5SB3 - chains A and E of the 6 polymer chains in the assembly; structure by X-ray diffraction, 2.20 A resolution.

[Chain A]
Name: Tubulin alpha-1B chain
Source organism: Bos taurus
Reference sequence: P81947 (TBA1B_BOVIN); residues 1-451 here = UniProt positions 1-451
Amino-acid sequence (451 residues; each row starts with the number of its first residue):
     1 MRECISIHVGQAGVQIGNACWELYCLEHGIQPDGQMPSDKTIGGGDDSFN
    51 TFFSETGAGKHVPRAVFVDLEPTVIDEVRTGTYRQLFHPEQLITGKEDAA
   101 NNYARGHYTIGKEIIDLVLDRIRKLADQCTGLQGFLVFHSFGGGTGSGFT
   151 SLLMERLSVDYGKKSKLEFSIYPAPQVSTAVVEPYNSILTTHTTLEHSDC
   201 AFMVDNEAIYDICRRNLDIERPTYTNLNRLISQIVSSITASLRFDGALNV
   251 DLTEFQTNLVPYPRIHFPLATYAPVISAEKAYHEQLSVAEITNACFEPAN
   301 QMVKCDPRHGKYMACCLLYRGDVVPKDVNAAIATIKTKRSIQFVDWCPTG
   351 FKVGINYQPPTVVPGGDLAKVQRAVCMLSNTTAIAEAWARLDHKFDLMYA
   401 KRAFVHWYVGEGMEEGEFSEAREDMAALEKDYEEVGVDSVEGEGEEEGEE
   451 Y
Not modelled in the structure: 438-451
Metal / ion sites: Ca2+: Asp-39, Thr-41, Gly-44, Glu-55
Ligand contacts: GTP (guanosine-5'-triphosphate): Gly-10, Gln-11, Ala-12, Gln-15, Ile-16, Asp-69, Asp-98, Ala-99, Ala-100, Asn-101, Ser-140, Gly-142, Gly-143, Gly-144, Thr-145, Gly-146, Ile-171, Pro-173, Val-177, Ser-178, Thr-179, Glu-183, Asn-206, Tyr-224, Leu-227, Asn-228, Ile-231
Reported in the primary citation:
  - binding site for the ligand 47F: Gln-256, Thr-257

[Chain E]
Name: Stathmin-4
Source organism: Rattus norvegicus
Reference sequence: P63043 (STMN4_RAT); residues 5-145 here correspond to UniProt positions 49-189 (UniProt number = residue number + 44)
Amino-acid sequence (143 residues; each row starts with the number of its first residue):
     3 MADMEVIELNKCTSGQSFEVILKPPSFDGVPEFNASLPRRRDPSLEEIQK
    53 KLEAAEERRKYQEAELLKHLAEKREHEREVIQKAIEENNNFIKMAKEKLA
   103 QKMESNKENREAHLAAMLERLQEKDKHAEEVRKNKELKEEASR
Not modelled in the structure: 3-5, 29-43, 142-145
Construct notes: initiating methionine (3); expression tag (4)
UniProt features mapped onto this chain:
  - modified residue: Ser-46 (Phosphoserine)

[Interface between chain A and chain E]
Residue-residue contacts (60; chain A residue first):
  His-107(A) with Leu-54(E)
  Tyr-108(A) with Leu-54(E), hydrophobic; Ala-57(E), hydrophobic; Arg-61(E)
  Thr-109(A) with Arg-61(E), hydrogen bond
  Lys-112(A) with Glu-58(E), salt bridge
  Glu-155(A) with Ile-50(E)
  Arg-156(A) with Leu-47(E); Gln-51(E)
  Ser-158(A) with Asp-44(E)
  Val-159(A) with Pro-45(E)
  Glu-196(A) with Asp-44(E)
  His-197(A) with Asp-44(E); Pro-45(E)
  Asp-245(A) with Cys-14(E); Ser-16(E), hydrogen bond (backbone-side chain)
  Ala-247(A) with Asn-12(E); Ser-19(E)
  Leu-248(A) with Ser-19(E)
  Pro-325(A) with Gln-18(E); Phe-20(E), hydrophobic
  Val-328(A) with Phe-20(E), hydrophobic
  Asn-329(A) with Met-6(E); Val-8(E); Phe-20(E); Val-22(E)
  Ile-332(A) with Val-22(E), hydrophobic
  Lys-336(A) with Leu-24(E)
  Asp-345(A) with Pro-27(E); Ser-28(E), hydrogen bond (backbone-backbone)
  Cys-347(A) with Pro-27(E)
  Pro-348(A) with Lys-25(E); Pro-27(E)
  Thr-349(A) with Ile-23(E); Leu-24(E), hydrogen bond (backbone-backbone); Lys-25(E), hydrogen bond (backbone-backbone)
  Gly-350(A) with Val-22(E)
  Phe-351(A) with Glu-21(E); Val-22(E), hydrogen bond (backbone-backbone); Leu-24(E), hydrophobic
  Lys-352(A) with Phe-20(E); Glu-21(E), salt bridge
  Val-353(A) with Ser-19(E); Phe-20(E), hydrogen bond (backbone-backbone)
  Gly-354(A) with Gln-18(E)
  Ile-355(A) with Gly-17(E); Gln-18(E), hydrogen bond (backbone-backbone)
  Asn-356(A) with Ser-16(E)
  Tyr-357(A) with Thr-15(E); Ser-16(E), hydrogen bond (backbone-backbone); Gly-17(E); Gln-18(E), hydrogen bond
  Val-409(A) with Gln-64(E)
  Gly-410(A) with Arg-61(E); Gln-64(E)
  Glu-411(A) with Arg-61(E), hydrogen bond (backbone-side chain)
  Gly-412(A) with Ala-57(E); Arg-60(E), hydrogen bond (backbone-side chain); Arg-61(E)
  Glu-414(A) with Arg-60(E), salt bridge
Also at the interface, not in a pair above, chain A (40 interface residues in all): Glu-113, Leu-152, Gly-246, Ala-333, Trp-346
Also at the interface, not in a pair above, chain E (31 interface residues in all): Ser-46, Lys-53, Glu-55

[In short]
Chain A and chain E form an interface of 40 and 31 residues respectively, with 12 hydrogen bonds and 3 salt
bridges. Among the polar pairs are Lys-112(A)/Glu-58(E), Lys-352(A)/Glu-21(E) and Glu-414(A)/Arg-60(E). Chain
A binds GTP. From the paper: a binding site for the ligand 47F at Gln-256(A) and Thr-257(A).
Chain A is Tubulin alpha-1B chain (Bos taurus) and chain E is Stathmin-4 (Rattus norvegicus); the structure,
Tubulin-todalam-4-complex, was determined by X-ray diffraction (same publication as 5SB4, 5SB5, 5SB6, 5SB7 and
7Z7D).
